8T9D - chains L and V of the 26 polymer chains in the assembly; structure by electron microscopy, 4.66 A resolution (low resolution: residue-level contacts below are approximate; hydrogen-bond / salt-bridge calls are withheld).

# Chain L
Molecule: Mediator of RNA polymerase II transcription subunit 17
Organism: Homo sapiens
UniProtKB: Q9NVC6 (MED17_HUMAN); numbering as in UniProt (aligned over 1-651)
Amino-acid sequence (651 residues; row label = number of the first residue in the row):
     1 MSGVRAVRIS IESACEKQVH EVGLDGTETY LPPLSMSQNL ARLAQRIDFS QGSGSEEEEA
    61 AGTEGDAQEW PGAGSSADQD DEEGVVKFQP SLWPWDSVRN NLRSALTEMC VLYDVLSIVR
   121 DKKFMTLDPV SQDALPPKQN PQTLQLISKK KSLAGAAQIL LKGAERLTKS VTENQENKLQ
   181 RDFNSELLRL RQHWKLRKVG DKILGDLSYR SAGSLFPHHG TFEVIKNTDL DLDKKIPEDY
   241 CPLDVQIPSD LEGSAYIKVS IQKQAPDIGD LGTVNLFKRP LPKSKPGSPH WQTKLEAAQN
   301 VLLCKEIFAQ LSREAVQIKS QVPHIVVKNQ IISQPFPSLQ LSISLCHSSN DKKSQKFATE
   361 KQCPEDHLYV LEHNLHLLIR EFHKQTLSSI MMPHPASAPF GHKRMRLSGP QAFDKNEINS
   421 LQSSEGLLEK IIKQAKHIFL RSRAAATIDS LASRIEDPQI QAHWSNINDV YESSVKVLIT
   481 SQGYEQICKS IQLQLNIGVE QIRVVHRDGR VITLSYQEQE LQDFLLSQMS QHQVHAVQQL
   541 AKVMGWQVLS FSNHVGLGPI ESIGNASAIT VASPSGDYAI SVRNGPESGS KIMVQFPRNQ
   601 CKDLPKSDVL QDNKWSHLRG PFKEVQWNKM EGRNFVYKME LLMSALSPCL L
Not modelled in the structure: 52-92, 121-139, 239-250, 277-287, 350-362, 387-390, 542-545, 648-651

# Chain V
Molecule: Mediator of RNA polymerase II transcription subunit 27
Organism: Homo sapiens
UniProtKB: Q6P2C8 (MED27_HUMAN); numbering as in UniProt (aligned over 1-311)
Amino-acid sequence (311 residues; row label = number of the first residue in the row):
     1 MADVINVSVN LEAFSQAISA IQALRSSVSR VFDCLKDGMR NKETLEGREK AFIAHFQDNL
    61 HSVNRDLNEL ERLSNLVGKP SENHPLHNSG LLSLDPVQDK TPLYSQLLQA YKWSNKLQYH
   121 AGLASGLLNQ QSLKRSANQM GVSAKRRPKA QPTTLVLPPQ YVDDVISRID RMFPEMSIHL
   181 SRPNGTSAML LVTLGKVLKV IVVMRSLFID RTIVKGYNEN VYTEDGKLDI WSKSNYQVFQ
   241 KVTDHATTAL LHYQLPQMPD VVVRSFMTWL RSYIKLFQAP CQRCGKFLQD GLPPTWRDFR
   301 TLEAFHDTCR Q
Not modelled in the structure: 1-7, 97-103, 139-158, 305-311

# Chain L / chain V interface
Residue-residue contacts (14; chain L residue first):
  Asn-466(L) / Arg-205(V)
  Glu-472(L) / Lys-233(V)
  Ser-474(L) / Arg-211(V)
  Tyr-484(L) / Lys-134(V)
  Glu-485(L) / Lys-134(V)
  Glu-485(L) / Arg-135(V)
  Glu-485(L) / Ser-136(V)
  Gln-486(L) / Leu-133(V)
  Gln-486(L) / Lys-134(V)
  Ile-491(L) / Leu-251(V)
  Arg-507(L) / Thr-248(V)
  Arg-507(L) / His-252(V)
  Asp-508(L) / Ala-304(V)
  Leu-540(L) / Ser-132(V)
Also at the interface, not in a pair above, chain L (15 interface residues in all): Gly-483, Leu-495, Val-505, Gly-509, Val-511
Also at the interface, not in a pair above, chain V (15 interface residues in all): Gln-131, Asp-244, Thr-247

# Overview
The chain L/chain V interface involves 15 residues from each chain.
Chain L is Mediator of RNA polymerase II transcription subunit 17 and chain V is Mediator of RNA polymerase II
transcription subunit 27, both from Homo sapiens; the structure, CryoEM structure of TR-TRAP, was determined
by electron microscopy, deposited together with 8T1L and 8T1I.
